Entry 2BL9 (X-ray diffraction, 1.90 A resolution); this record covers chain A.

# Chain A
Molecule: Dihydrofolate reductase-thymidylate synthase
From: Plasmodium vivax
Notes: EC 1.5.1.3
UniProt: Q9U0E8 (Q9U0E8_PLAVI); numbering as in UniProt (aligned over 1-237)
Sequence (238 residues; row label = number of the first residue in the row):
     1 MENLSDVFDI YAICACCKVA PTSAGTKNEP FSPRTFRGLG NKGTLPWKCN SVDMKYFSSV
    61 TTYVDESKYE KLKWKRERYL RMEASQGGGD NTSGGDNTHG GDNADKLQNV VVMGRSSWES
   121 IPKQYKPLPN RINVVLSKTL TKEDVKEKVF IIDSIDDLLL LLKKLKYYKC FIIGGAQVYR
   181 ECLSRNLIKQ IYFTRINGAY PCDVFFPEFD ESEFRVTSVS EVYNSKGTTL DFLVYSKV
Disordered / not traced: 1, 85-105
Construct notes: conflict Asn-3 (Asp in Q9U0E8), Cys-16 (Arg in Q9U0E8), Ala-24 (Glu in Q9U0E8), Pro-33 (Leu in Q9U0E8), Glu-213 (Gln in Q9U0E8)
Ligand contacts:
  - pyrimethamine (CP6; 5-(4-chloro-phenyl)-6-ethyl-pyrimidine-2,4-diamine): Ile-13, Cys-14, Ala-15, Leu-45, Asp-53, Met-54, Phe-57, Ser-117, Ser-120, Ile-121, Ile-173, Tyr-179, Thr-194
  - NADPH (NDP; NADPH dihydro-nicotinamide-adenine-dinucleotide phosphate): Cys-14, Ala-15, Leu-39, Gly-40, Asn-41, Gly-43, Thr-44, Leu-45, Trp-47, Gly-114, Arg-115, Ser-116, Ser-117, Ser-120, Leu-136, Ser-137, Lys-138, Thr-139, Ile-152, Asp-153, Ser-154, Ile-155, Ile-173, Gly-174, Gly-175, Ala-176, Gln-177, Val-178, Tyr-179, Glu-181, Val-204
Reported in the primary citation:
  - contacts within the chain: Asp-6/Lys-75 (backbone contact), Asp-9/Lys-75, Asp-9/Arg-76, Val-7/Arg-76 (backbone contact), Arg-76/Tyr-167 (backbone contact), Arg-76/Tyr-168 (backbone contact)
  - binding site for pyrimethamine: Ile-13, Leu-45, Asp-53, Phe-57, Ser-120, Ile-173
  - conformationally variable residues (order/disorder transition): Ser-85 to Asp-105

# In short
Bound to chain A: NADPH and pyrimethamine. From the paper: a binding site for pyrimethamine at Ile-13, Leu-45
and Asp-53 among others; conformational variability at Ser-85.
Chain A is Dihydrofolate reductase-thymidylate synthase (Plasmodium vivax); the structure, X-ray crystal
structure of Plasmodium vivax dihydrofolate reductase in complex with pyrimethamine and its derivative, was
determined by X-ray diffraction, deposited together with 2BLA, 2BLB and 2BLC.
